8UBC - chains A and C of the 8 polymer chains in the assembly; structure by electron microscopy, 3.29 A resolution.

[Chain A]
Name: Reverse transcriptase
From: Bordetella phage BPP-1
UniProt: Q775D8 (Q775D8_BPBPP); numbering as in UniProt (aligned over 1-328)
Sequence (328 residues; each row starts with the number of its first residue):
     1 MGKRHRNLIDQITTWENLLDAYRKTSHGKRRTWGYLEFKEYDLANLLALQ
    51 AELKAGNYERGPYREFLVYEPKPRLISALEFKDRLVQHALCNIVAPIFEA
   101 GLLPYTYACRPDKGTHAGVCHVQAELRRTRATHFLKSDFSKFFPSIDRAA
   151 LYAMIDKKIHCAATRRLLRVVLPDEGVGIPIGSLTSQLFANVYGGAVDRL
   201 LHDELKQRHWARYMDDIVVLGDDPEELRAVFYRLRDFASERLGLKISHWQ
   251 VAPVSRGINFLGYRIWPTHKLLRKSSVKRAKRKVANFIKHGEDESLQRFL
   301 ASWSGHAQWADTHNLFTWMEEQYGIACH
Disordered / not traced: 67-75, 325-328

[Chain C]
Name: Avd
From: Bordetella phage BPP-1
Notes: EC 4.2.1.147
UniProt: chimeric construct of Q775D7, Q9FA38: residues 1-124 from Q775D7 (Q775D7_BPBPP) positions 1-124 (same numbers); residues 125-290 from Q9FA38 positions 5-170 (UniProt number = residue number - 120)
Sequence (290 residues; row label = number of the first residue in the row):
     1 MEPIEEATKCYDQMLIVERYERVISYLYPIAQSIPRKHGVAREMFLKCLL
    51 GQVELFIVAGKSNQVSKLYAADAGLAMLRFWLRFLAGIQKPHAMTPHQVE
   101 TAQVLIAEVGRILGSWIARVNRKGTKVQVGEALVGDGNEVAHIDLIIGPR
   151 GSPAETAFCNGLVNNKHGFTSLLAVIAPNLPCKPNTLMFNKVTINDARQA
   201 VQMFGPAQHGVAMAVQDAVAEGIIPADEADDLYVLVGVFIHWEAADDAKI
   251 QKYNYEATKLSIQRAVNGEPKASVVTEQRKSATHPFAANA
Disordered / not traced: 1-10, 122-290

[Chain A / chain C interface]
Contacting residue pairs (17):
  Trp15(A) - Glu100(C)
  Lys39(A) - Arg83(C)
  Glu40(A) - Arg79(C)  salt bridge
  Glu40(A) - Arg83(C)  salt bridge
  Glu40(A) - Gln103(C)  hydrogen bond (backbone-side chain)
  Tyr41(A) - Arg79(C)  hydrogen bond
  Tyr41(A) - Gln103(C)
  Tyr41(A) - Ile106(C)
  Tyr41(A) - Ala107(C)  hydrophobic
  Tyr41(A) - Gly110(C)
  Asp42(A) - Gln103(C)  hydrogen bond
  Leu43(A) - Pro96(C)
  Leu43(A) - Glu100(C)
  Leu43(A) - Gln103(C)  hydrogen bond (backbone-side chain)
  Ala44(A) - Gln103(C)  hydrogen bond (backbone-side chain)
  Ala44(A) - Val104(C)
  Leu47(A) - Glu100(C)
Also at the interface, not in a pair above, chain C (11 interface residues in all): Ala76, Val99

[Summary]
8 residues of chain A face 11 of chain C across their interface; the contacts include 5 hydrogen bonds and 2
salt bridges. Polar pairs include Glu40(A)-Arg79(C), Glu40(A)-Arg83(C) and Glu40(A)-Gln103(C).
Chain A is Reverse transcriptase and chain C is Avd, both from Bordetella phage BPP-1; the structure,
Diversity-generating retroelement (DGR) ribonucleoprotein reverse transcriptase - Resting State 1b, was
determined by electron microscopy, deposited together with 8UB7, 8UB8, 8UB9, 8UBA, 8UBB, 8UBD, 8UBE and 8UBF.
